Entry 3S8G (X-ray diffraction, 1.80 A resolution); this record covers chains A and C of the 3 polymer chains in the assembly.

# Chain A
Molecule: Cytochrome c oxidase subunit 1
From: Thermus thermophilus
Notes: EC 1.9.3.1
UniProt: Q5SJ79 (COX1_THET8); residues 2-562 here = UniProt positions 2-562
Sequence (569 residues; row label = number of the first residue in the row; numbers below 1 keep their minus sign (Met-6 is residue -6)):
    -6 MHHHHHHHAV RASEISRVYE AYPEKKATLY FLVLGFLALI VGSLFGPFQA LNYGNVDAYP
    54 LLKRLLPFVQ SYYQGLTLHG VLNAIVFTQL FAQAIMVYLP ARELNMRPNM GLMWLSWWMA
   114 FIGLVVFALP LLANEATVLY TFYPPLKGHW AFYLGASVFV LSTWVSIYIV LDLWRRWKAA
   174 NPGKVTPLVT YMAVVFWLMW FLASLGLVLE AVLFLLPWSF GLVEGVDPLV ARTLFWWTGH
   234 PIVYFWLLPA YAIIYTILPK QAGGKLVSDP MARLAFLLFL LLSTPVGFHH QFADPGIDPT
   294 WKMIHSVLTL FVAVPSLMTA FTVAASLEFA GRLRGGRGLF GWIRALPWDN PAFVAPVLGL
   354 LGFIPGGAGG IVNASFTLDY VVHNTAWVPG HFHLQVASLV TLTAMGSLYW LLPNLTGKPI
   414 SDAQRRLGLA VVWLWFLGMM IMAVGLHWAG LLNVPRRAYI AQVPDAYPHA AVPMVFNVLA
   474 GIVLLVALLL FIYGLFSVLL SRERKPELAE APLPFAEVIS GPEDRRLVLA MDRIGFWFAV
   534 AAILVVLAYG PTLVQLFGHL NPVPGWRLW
Disordered / not traced: -6 to 8
Sequence notes: expression tag (-6 to 1); conflict Phe120 (Ala in Q5SJ79)
Metal / ion sites: heme Fe: His72, His386; Cu ion: His233, His282, His283 (together with peroxide ion); heme-as Fe: His384 (together with peroxide ion)
Small-molecule neighbours:
  - heme-as (HAS): Tyr133, Thr134, Trp229, Val236, Tyr237, Trp239, Leu240, Tyr244, His282, His283, Thr302, Val305, Ala306, Ser309, Leu310, Ala313, Val316, Ala317, Leu320, Trp335, Ile336, Trp341, Val350, Leu353, Leu354, Phe356, Ile357, Gly360, Gly363, Ile364, Asn366, Ala367, Asp372, His376, Asn377, Val381, His384, Phe385, Gln388, Val389, Val393, Arg449, Arg450
  - heme (HEM): Leu32, Ser36, Gly39, Pro40, Gln42, Ala43, Tyr46, Tyr65, Leu69, His72, Gly73, Asn76, Ala77, Phe80, Thr81, Leu132, Tyr133, Pro382, Phe385, His386, Val389, Ala390, Thr394, Trp428, Met432, Met435, Arg449, Arg450, Ala451, Leu477
  - peroxide ion (PER): Gly232, His233, Val236, His282, His283
From the paper describing this entry:
  - conformationally variable residues (loop rearrangement): Ile512 to Arg518
  - binding site for 1-Oleoyl-R-glycerol: Lys19, Trp111, Asp165, Arg168, Phe213, Trp341, Trp426, Phe429, Trp441, Asp517
  - Cu ion coordination: His283
  - binding site for heme-as: Tyr237, His283
  - catalytic residues: Tyr237, Tyr244, Tyr248, Ser309, Thr312, Thr315
  - binding site for heme: Arg449, Arg450
  - binding site for peroxide ion: Gly232
  - heme-as coordination: His384

# Chain C
Molecule: Cytochrome c oxidase polypeptide 2A
From: Thermus thermophilus
Notes: EC 1.9.3.1
UniProt: P82543 (COXA_THET8); numbering as in UniProt (aligned over 1-34)
Sequence (34 residues; row label = number of the first residue in the row):
     1 MEEKPKGALA VILVLTLTIL VFWLGVYAVF FARG
Disordered / not traced: 1-3

# How chain A and chain C interact
Contacting residue pairs (43):
  Leu310(A) - Ile19(C)  hydrophobic
  Ala313(A) - Leu15(C)  hydrophobic
  Phe314(A) - Pro5(C)  hydrophobic
  Phe314(A) - Leu9(C)  hydrophobic
  Phe314(A) - Ile12(C)  hydrophobic
  Ala317(A) - Ala8(C)  hydrophobic
  Ala317(A) - Val11(C)  hydrophobic
  Ala318(A) - Ala8(C)
  Glu321(A) - Pro5(C)
  Glu321(A) - Lys6(C)  hydrogen bond (side chain-backbone)
  Glu321(A) - Gly7(C)  hydrogen bond (side chain-backbone)
  Glu321(A) - Ala8(C)  hydrogen bond (side chain-backbone)
  Arg325(A) - Lys6(C)
  Gly331(A) - Lys6(C)
  Leu332(A) - Lys6(C)
  Trp335(A) - Gly7(C)
  Ile357(A) - Leu15(C)  hydrophobic
  Ile357(A) - Thr18(C)
  Pro358(A) - Thr18(C)
  Pro358(A) - Phe22(C)
  Ala361(A) - Thr18(C)
  Ala361(A) - Ile19(C)  hydrophobic
  Ala361(A) - Phe22(C)  hydrophobic
  Gly362(A) - Phe22(C)
  Ile364(A) - Trp23(C)
  Val365(A) - Phe22(C)
  Val365(A) - Trp23(C)  hydrophobic
  Val365(A) - Val26(C)  hydrophobic
  Ser368(A) - Trp23(C)  hydrogen bond
  Thr370(A) - Phe30(C)
  Leu371(A) - Trp23(C)
  Leu371(A) - Val26(C)
  Leu371(A) - Tyr27(C)  hydrophobic
  Leu371(A) - Phe30(C)  hydrophobic
  Val374(A) - Val26(C)  hydrophobic
  Val374(A) - Val29(C)  hydrophobic
  Val374(A) - Phe30(C)  hydrophobic
  Val374(A) - Arg33(C)
  Trp380(A) - Phe22(C)  hydrophobic
  Trp380(A) - Val26(C)  hydrophobic
  His440(A) - Phe22(C)
  Leu444(A) - Arg33(C)  hydrogen bond (backbone-side chain)
  Asn446(A) - Arg33(C)
Interface residues without a listed pair, chain C (19 interface residues in all): Ala10, Val14

# In short
24 residues of chain A and 19 residues of chain C are in contact, with 5 hydrogen bonds. Polar contacts
include Glu321(A)-Lys6(C), Glu321(A)-Gly7(C) and Glu321(A)-Ala8(C). Bound to chain A: heme, heme-as and
peroxide ion. From the paper: catalytic residues Tyr237(A), Tyr244(A) and Tyr248(A) among others; a binding
site for 1-Oleoyl-R-glycerol at Lys19(A), Trp111(A) and Asp165(A) among others.
Chain A is Cytochrome c oxidase subunit 1 and chain C is Cytochrome c oxidase polypeptide 2A, both from
Thermus thermophilus; the structure, 1.8 A structure of ba3 cytochrome c oxidase mutant (A120F) from Thermus
thermophilus in lipid environment, was determined by X-ray diffraction, deposited together with 3S8F.
